Entry 2R04 (X-ray diffraction, 3.00 A resolution); this record covers chains 2 and 4 of the 4 polymer chains in the assembly.

[Chain 2]
Molecule: Human rhinovirus 14 coat protein (subunit VP2)
Source organism: Human rhinovirus 14
UniProt: P03303 (POLG_HRV14); residues 1-262 here correspond to UniProt positions 69-330 (UniProt number = residue number + 68)
Amino-acid sequence (262 residues; each row starts with the number of its first residue):
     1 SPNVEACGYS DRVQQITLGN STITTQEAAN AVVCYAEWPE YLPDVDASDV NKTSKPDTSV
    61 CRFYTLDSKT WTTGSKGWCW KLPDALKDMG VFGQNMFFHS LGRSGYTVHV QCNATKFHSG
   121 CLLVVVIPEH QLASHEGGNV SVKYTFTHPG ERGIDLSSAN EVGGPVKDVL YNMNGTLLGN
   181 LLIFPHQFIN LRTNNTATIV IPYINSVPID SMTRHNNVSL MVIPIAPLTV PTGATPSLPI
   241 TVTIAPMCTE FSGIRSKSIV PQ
Not modelled in the structure: 1-7
Construct notes: conflict Leu-170 (Ile239 in P03303)

[Chain 4]
Molecule: Human rhinovirus 14 coat protein (subunit VP4)
Source organism: Human rhinovirus 14
UniProt: P03303 (POLG_HRV14); numbering as in UniProt (aligned over 1-68)
Amino-acid sequence (68 residues; row label = number of the first residue in the row):
     1 GAQVSTQKSG SHENQNILTN GSNQTFTVIN YYKDAASTSS AGQSLSMDPS KFTEPVKDLM
    61 LKGAPALN
Not modelled in the structure: 1-28

[Chain 2 / chain 4 interface]
Pairs across the interface (22):
  Ser-10(2) / Asn-68(4)  hydrogen bond (side chain-backbone)
  Asp-11(2) / Asp-58(4)
  Asp-11(2) / Ala-66(4)
  Asp-11(2) / Asn-68(4)  hydrogen bond (backbone-side chain)
  Arg-12(2) / Leu-67(4)
  Arg-12(2) / Asn-68(4)  hydrogen bond (side chain-backbone)
  Gln-14(2) / Asp-58(4)
  Ala-29(2) / Leu-67(4)  hydrophobic
  Asn-30(2) / Val-56(4)
  Asn-30(2) / Lys-57(4)
  Asn-30(2) / Asp-58(4)
  Asn-30(2) / Met-60(4)
  Ala-31(2) / Pro-55(4)
  Ala-31(2) / Val-56(4)
  Ala-31(2) / Lys-57(4)  hydrogen bond (backbone-backbone)
  Val-32(2) / Pro-55(4)
  Val-33(2) / Pro-55(4)  hydrogen bond (backbone-backbone)
  Val-33(2) / Lys-57(4)
  Tyr-35(2) / Lys-51(4)
  Tyr-35(2) / Phe-52(4)  hydrophobic
  Trp-38(2) / Lys-57(4)
  Thr-193(2) / Leu-67(4)
Other interface residues (no listed pair), chain 2 (15 interface residues in all): Tyr-9, Ala-28, Ala-36

[Summary]
Chain 2 and chain 4 form an interface of 15 and 10 residues respectively, with 5 hydrogen bonds. Polar pairs
include Ser-10(2)/Asn-68(4), Asp-11(2)/Asn-68(4) and Arg-12(2)/Asn-68(4).
Chain 2 is Human rhinovirus 14 coat protein (subunit VP2) and chain 4 is Human rhinovirus 14 coat protein
(subunit VP4), both from Human rhinovirus 14; the structure, Structural analysis of antiviral agents that
interact with the capsid of human rhinoviruses, was determined by X-ray diffraction, deposited together with
1R08, 2R06, 2R07, 2RM2, 2RR1, 2RS1, 2RS3 and 2RS5.
